7YSU - chains C and E of the 4 polymer chains in the assembly; structure by electron microscopy, 3.20 A resolution.

== Chain C (and E) ==
Name: Fibroblast growth factor receptor 3
Source organism: Homo sapiens
Notes: EC 2.7.10.1; chain E of this document is another copy of the same molecule, construct and numbering; everything in this record applies to it too
Reference sequence: P22607 (FGFR3_HUMAN); residues 150-360 here correspond to UniProt positions 148-358 (UniProt number = residue number - 2)
Chain sequence (211 residues; row label = number of the first residue in the row):
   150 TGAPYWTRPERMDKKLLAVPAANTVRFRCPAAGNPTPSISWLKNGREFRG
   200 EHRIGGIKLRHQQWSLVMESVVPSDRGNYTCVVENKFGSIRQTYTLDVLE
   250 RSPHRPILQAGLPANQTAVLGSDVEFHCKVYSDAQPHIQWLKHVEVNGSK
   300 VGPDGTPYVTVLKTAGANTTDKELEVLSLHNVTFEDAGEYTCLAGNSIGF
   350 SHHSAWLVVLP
Disulfides: Cys178-Cys230, Cys277-Cys341
From the paper describing this entry:
  - mutagenesis - E249A, R254A, I256A, Y280A: decreased signaling with Fibroblast growth factor 23
  - self-association interface (contacts with another copy of this molecule): Glu249, Arg254, Ile256, Tyr280

== Interface between chain C and chain E ==
Residue-residue contacts (29; chain C residue first):
  Ala170(C) with Pro252(E)
  Ala171(C) with Ala171(E); Arg250(E); Ile347(E), hydrophobic
  Asn172(C) with Ala171(E); Ser219(E), hydrogen bond
  Ser219(C) with Arg250(E), hydrogen bond
  Val221(C) with Ile347(E)
  Pro222(C) with Ile347(E)
  Glu249(C) with Pro252(E); His253(E); Arg254(E), salt bridge
  Arg250(C) with Pro252(E), hydrogen bond (backbone-backbone)
  Ser251(C) with His253(E)
  His253(C) with His253(E); Ile256(E); Tyr280(E); Asp282(E), salt bridge
  Ile256(C) with Ile256(E), hydrophobic; Gln258(E); Tyr280(E), hydrophobic
  Leu257(C) with Gln258(E), hydrogen bond (backbone-side chain)
  Gln258(C) with Gln258(E); Ala259(E); Gly260(E)
  Ala259(C) with Gln258(E), hydrogen bond (backbone-side chain); Ala259(E), hydrogen bond (backbone-backbone); Leu261(E), hydrophobic
  Tyr280(C) with Ala259(E), hydrophobic
Other interface residues (no listed pair), chain C (18 interface residues in all): Thr173, Glu218, Arg254
Other interface residues (no listed pair), chain E (19 interface residues in all): Ala170, Asn172, Thr173, Glu218, Ser346

== Overview ==
The interface between chain C and chain E involves 18 residues on one side and 19 on the other, with 6
hydrogen bonds and 2 salt bridges. Polar contacts include Glu249(C)-Arg254(E), His253(C)-Asp282(E) and
Asn172(C)-Ser219(E). The paper reports that E249A, R254A and I256A of chain C, among others, reduce signaling
with Fibroblast growth factor 23; a self-association interface involving Glu249(C), Arg254(C) and Ile256(C)
among others.
Chain C and chain E are both Fibroblast growth factor receptor 3 (Homo sapiens); the structure, Cryo-EM
Structure of FGF23-FGFR3c-aKlotho-HS Quaternary Complex, was determined by electron microscopy together with
7YSW and 7YSH from the same study.
